PDB entry 7Y5D | electron microscopy, 7.30 A resolution (low resolution: residue-level contacts below are approximate; hydrogen-bond / salt-bridge calls are withheld) | chains B and G of the 20 polymer chains in the assembly

# Chain B
Name: ATP synthase subunit alpha
Organism: Mycolicibacterium smegmatis
Notes: EC 7.1.2.2
UniProtKB: A0R202 (ATPA_MYCS2); residues 1-548 here = UniProt positions 1-548
Chain sequence (548 residues; row label = number of the first residue in the row; X marks 22 residues of unknown identity (built as UNK)):
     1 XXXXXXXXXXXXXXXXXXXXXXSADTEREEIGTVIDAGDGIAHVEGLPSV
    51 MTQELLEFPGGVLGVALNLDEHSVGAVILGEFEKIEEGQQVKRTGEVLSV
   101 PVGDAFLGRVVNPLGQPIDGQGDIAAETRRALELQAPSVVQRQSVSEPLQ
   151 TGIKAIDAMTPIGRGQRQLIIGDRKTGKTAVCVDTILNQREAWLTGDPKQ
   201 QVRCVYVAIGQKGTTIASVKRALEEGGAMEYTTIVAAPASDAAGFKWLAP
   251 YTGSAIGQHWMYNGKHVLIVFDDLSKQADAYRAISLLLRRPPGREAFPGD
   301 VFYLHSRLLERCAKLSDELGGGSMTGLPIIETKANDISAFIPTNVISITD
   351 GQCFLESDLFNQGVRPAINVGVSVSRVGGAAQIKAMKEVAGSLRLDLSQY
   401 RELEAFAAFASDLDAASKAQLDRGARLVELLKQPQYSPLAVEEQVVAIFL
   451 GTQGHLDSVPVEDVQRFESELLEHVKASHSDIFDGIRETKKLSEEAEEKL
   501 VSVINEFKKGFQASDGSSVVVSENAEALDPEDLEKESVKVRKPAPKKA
Not modelled in the structure: 1-11, 23-28, 517-530, 546-548
Construct notes: conflict UNK_1 (Met in A0R202), UNK_2 (Ala in A0R202), UNK_3 (Glu in A0R202), 19 further conflict positions vs the reference (A0R202) not listed
Curated features (UniProtKB/Swiss-Prot):
  - binding site (ATP): Gly172 to Thr179
  - site: Ser373 (Required for activity)

# Chain G
Name: ATP synthase gamma chain
Organism: Mycolicibacterium smegmatis
UniProtKB: A0R201 (ATPG_MYCS2); numbering as in UniProt (aligned over 1-307)
Chain sequence (307 residues; numbered 1 to 307; the number before each row is that of its first residue):
     1 MAATLRELRGRIRSAGSIKKITKAQELIATSRIAKAQARVEAARPYAAEI
    51 TNMLTELAGASALDHPLLVERKQPKRAGVLVVSSDRGLCGAYNANVLRRA
   101 EELFSLLRDEGKDPVLYVVGRKALGYFSFRQRTVVESWTGFSERPTYENA
   151 REIADTLVNAFMAGADDEGDDAGADGILGVDELHIVFTEFRSMLSQTAVA
   201 RRAAPMEVEYVGEVETGPRTLYSFEPDPETLFDALLPRYIATRVYAALLE
   251 AAASESASRRRAMKSATDNADDLIKALTLAANRERQAQITQEISEIVGGA
   301 NALAGSK
Not modelled in the structure: 1-3, 214-221, 304-307

# Chain B / chain G interface
Residue-residue contacts - 12 pairs, chain B then chain G:
  Asp532(B) - Ala200(G)
  Leu533(B) - Ala200(G)
  Glu534(B) - Ala200(G)
  Glu534(B) - Arg201(G)
  Glu534(B) - Arg202(G)
  Val538(B) - Glu209(G)
  Val540(B) - Val211(G)
  Arg541(B) - Gly212(G)
  Lys542(B) - Gly212(G)
  Pro543(B) - Gly212(G)
  Pro543(B) - Glu213(G)
  Ala544(B) - Gly212(G)
Interface residues without a listed pair, chain B (12 interface residues in all): Lys535, Ser537, Lys539
Interface residues without a listed pair, chain G (10 interface residues in all): Thr55, Glu207, Tyr210

# Overview
The interface between chain B and chain G involves 12 residues on one side and 10 on the other. UniProt lists
8 ATP-binding residues on chain B.
Chain B is ATP synthase subunit alpha and chain G is ATP synthase gamma chain, both from Mycolicibacterium
smegmatis; the structure, Cryo-EM structure of F-ATP synthase from Mycolicibacterium smegmatis (rotational
state 3) (backbone), was determined by electron microscopy, deposited together with 7Y5A, 7Y5B and 7Y5C.
